2CHH - chain A; structure by X-ray diffraction, 1.00 A resolution.

[Chain A]
Name: Protein RSC3288
From: Ralstonia solanacearum
UniProtKB: Q8XUA5 (Q8XUA5_RALSO); residues 0-113 here correspond to UniProt positions 1-114 (UniProt number = residue number + 1)
Sequence (114 residues; numbered 0 to 113; the number before each row is that of its first residue; numbering starts at 0):
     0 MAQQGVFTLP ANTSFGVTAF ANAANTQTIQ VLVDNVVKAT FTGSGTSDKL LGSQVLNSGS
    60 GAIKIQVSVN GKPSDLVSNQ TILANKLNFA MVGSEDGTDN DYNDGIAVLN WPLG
Not modelled in the structure: 0
Bound ions: Ca2+ site 1: Asn21, Asp100, Asn102, Asp103, Gly113 (together with alpha-D-mannopyranose, beta-D-mannopyranose); Ca2+ site 2: Glu94, Asp98, Asp100, Asp103 (together with alpha-D-mannopyranose, beta-D-mannopyranose)
Residues lining bound ligands:
  - beta-D-mannopyranose (BMA): Asn21, Ala22, Ala23, Asn24, Gln26, Thr45, Glu94, Asp95, Gly96, Asp98, Asp100, Asn102, Asp103, Gly113
  - beta-D-mannopyranose / alpha-D-mannopyranose: Asn21, Ala22, Ala23, Asn24, Gln26, Thr45, Glu94, Asp95, Gly96, Asp98, Asp100, Asn102, Asp103, Gly113
  - alpha-D-mannopyranose (MAN): Asn21, Ala22, Ala23, Asn24, Gln26, Thr45, Glu94, Asp95, Gly96, Asp98, Asp100, Asn102, Asp103, Gly113

[Summary]
Bound to chain A: alpha-D-mannopyranose, beta-D-mannopyranose and a glycan. Asn21, Asp100, Asn102, Asp103 and
Gly113 coordinate Ca2+ site 1. Glu94, Asp98, Asp100 and Asp103 coordinate Ca2+ site 2.
Chain A is Protein RSC3288 (Ralstonia solanacearum); the structure, Ralstonia solanacearum high-affinity
mannose-binding lectin, was determined by X-ray diffraction (same publication as 1UQX).
